5UHF - chains C and D of the 8 polymer chains in the assembly; structure by X-ray diffraction, 4.34 A resolution (low resolution: residue-level contacts below are approximate; hydrogen-bond / salt-bridge calls are withheld).

== Chain C ==
Protein: DNA-directed RNA polymerase subunit beta
Source organism: Mycobacterium tuberculosis (strain ATCC 25618 / H37Rv)
Notes: EC 2.7.7.6
UniProtKB: P9WGY9 (RPOB_MYCTU); numbering as in UniProt (aligned over 1-1178)
Chain sequence (1178 residues; numbered 1 to 1178; the number before each row is that of its first residue):
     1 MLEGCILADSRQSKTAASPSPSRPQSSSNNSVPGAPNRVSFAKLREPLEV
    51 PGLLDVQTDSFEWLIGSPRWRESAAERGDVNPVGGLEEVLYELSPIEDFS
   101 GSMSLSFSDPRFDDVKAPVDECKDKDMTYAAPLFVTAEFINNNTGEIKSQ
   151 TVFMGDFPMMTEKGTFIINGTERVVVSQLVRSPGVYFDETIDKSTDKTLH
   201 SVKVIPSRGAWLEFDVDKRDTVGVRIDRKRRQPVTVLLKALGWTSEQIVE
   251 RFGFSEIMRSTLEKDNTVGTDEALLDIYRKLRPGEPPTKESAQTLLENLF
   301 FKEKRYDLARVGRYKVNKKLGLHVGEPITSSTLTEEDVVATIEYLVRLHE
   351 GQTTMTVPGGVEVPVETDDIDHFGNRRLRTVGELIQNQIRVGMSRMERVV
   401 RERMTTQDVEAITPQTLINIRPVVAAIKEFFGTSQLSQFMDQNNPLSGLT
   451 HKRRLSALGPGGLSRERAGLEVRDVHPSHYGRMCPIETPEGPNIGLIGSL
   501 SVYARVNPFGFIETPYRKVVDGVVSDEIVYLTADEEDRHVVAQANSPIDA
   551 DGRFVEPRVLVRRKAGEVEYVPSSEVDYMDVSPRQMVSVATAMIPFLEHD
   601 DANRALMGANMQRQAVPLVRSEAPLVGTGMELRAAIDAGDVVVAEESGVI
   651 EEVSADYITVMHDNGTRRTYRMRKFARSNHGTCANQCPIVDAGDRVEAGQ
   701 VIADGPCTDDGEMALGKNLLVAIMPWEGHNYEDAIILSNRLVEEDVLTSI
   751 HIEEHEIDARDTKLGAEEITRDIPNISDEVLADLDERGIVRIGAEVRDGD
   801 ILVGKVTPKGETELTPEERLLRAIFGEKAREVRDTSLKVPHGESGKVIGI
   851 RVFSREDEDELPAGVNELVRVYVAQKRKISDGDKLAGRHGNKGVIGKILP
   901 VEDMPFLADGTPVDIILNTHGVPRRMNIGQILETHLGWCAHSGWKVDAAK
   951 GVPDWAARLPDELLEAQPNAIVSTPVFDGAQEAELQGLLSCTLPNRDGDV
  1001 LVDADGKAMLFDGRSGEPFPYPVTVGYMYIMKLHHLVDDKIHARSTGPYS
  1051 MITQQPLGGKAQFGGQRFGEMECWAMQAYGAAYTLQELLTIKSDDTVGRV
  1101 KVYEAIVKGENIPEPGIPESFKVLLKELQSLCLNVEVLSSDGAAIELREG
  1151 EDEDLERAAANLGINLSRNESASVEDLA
Not modelled in the structure: 1-27, 1154-1178
Residues lining bound ligands: 88D (N-(2-methylphenyl)-Nalpha-(selenophene-2-carbonyl)-D-phenylalaninamide): V475, H476, P477, R562, R563, G566, E567, V568

== Chain D ==
Protein: DNA-directed RNA polymerase subunit beta'
Source organism: Mycobacterium tuberculosis (strain ATCC 25618 / H37Rv)
Notes: EC 2.7.7.6
UniProtKB: P9WGY7 (RPOC_MYCTU); residue numbers follow UniProt; this construct covers 1-1316
Chain sequence (1316 residues; row label = number of the first residue in the row):
     1 MLDVNFFDELRIGLATAEDIRQWSYGEVKKPETINYRTLKPEKDGLFCEK
    51 IFGPTRDWECYCGKYKRVRFKGIICERCGVEVTRAKVRRERMGHIELAAP
   101 VTHIWYFKGVPSRLGYLLDLAPKDLEKIIYFAAYVITSVDEEMRHNELST
   151 LEAEMAVERKAVEDQRDGELEARAQKLEADLAELEAEGAKADARRKVRDG
   201 GEREMRQIRDRAQRELDRLEDIWSTFTKLAPKQLIVDENLYRELVDRYGE
   251 YFTGAMGAESIQKLIENFDIDAEAESLRDVIRNGKGQKKLRALKRLKVVA
   301 AFQQSGNSPMGMVLDAVPVIPPELRPMVQLDGGRFATSDLNDLYRRVINR
   351 NNRLKRLIDLGAPEIIVNNEKRMLQESVDALFDNGRRGRPVTGPGNRPLK
   401 SLSDLLKGKQGRFRQNLLGKRVDYSGRSVIVVGPQLKLHQCGLPKLMALE
   451 LFKPFVMKRLVDLNHAQNIKSAKRMVERQRPQVWDVLEEVIAEHPVLLNR
   501 APTLHRLGIQAFEPMLVEGKAIQLHPLVCEAFNADFDGDQMAVHLPLSAE
   551 AQAEARILMLSSNNILSPASGRPLAMPRLDMVTGLYYLTTEVPGDTGEYQ
   601 PASGDHPETGVYSSPAEAIMAADRGVLSVRAKIKVRLTQLRPPVEIEAEL
   651 FGHSGWQPGDAWMAETTLGRVMFNELLPLGYPFVNKQMHKKVQAAIINDL
   701 AERYPMIVVAQTVDKLKDAGFYWATRSGVTVSMADVLVPPRKKEILDHYE
   751 ERADKVEKQFQRGALNHDERNEALVEIWKEATDEVGQALREHYPDDNPII
   801 TIVDSGATGNFTQTRTLAGMKGLVTNPKGEFIPRPVKSSFREGLTVLEYF
   851 INTHGARKGLADTALRTADSGYLTRRLVDVSQDVIVREHDCQTERGIVVE
   901 LAERAPDGTLIRDPYIETSAYARTLGTDAVDEAGNVIVERGQDLGDPEID
   951 ALLAAGITQVKVRSVLTCATSTGVCATCYGRSMATGKLVDIGEAVGIVAA
  1001 QSIGEPGTQLTMRTFHQGGVGEDITGGLPRVQELFEARVPRGKAPIADVT
  1051 GRVRLEDGERFYKITIVPDDGGEEVVYDKISKRQRLRVFKHEDGSERVLS
  1101 DGDHVEVGQQLMEGSADPHEVLRVQGPREVQIHLVREVQEVYRAQGVSIH
  1151 DKHIEVIVRQMLRRVTIIDSGSTEFLPGSLIDRAEFEAENRRVVAEGGEP
  1201 AAGRPVLMGITKASLATDSWLSAASFQETTRVLTDAAINCRSDKLNGLKE
  1251 NVIIGKLIPAGTGINRYRNIAVQPTEEARAAAYTIPSYEDQYYSPDFGAA
  1301 TGAAVPLDDYGYSDYR
Not modelled in the structure: 1-2, 1012-1025, 1282-1316
Curated features (UniProtKB/Swiss-Prot):
  - binding site (Zn(2+)): C60, C62, C75, C78, C891, C968, C975, C978
  - binding site (Mg(2+)): D535, D537, D539
Bound ions: Zn2+ site 1: C60, C62, C75, C78; Mg2+: D535, D537, D539; Zn2+ site 2: C891, C968, C975, C978
Residues lining bound ligands: 88D (N-(2-methylphenyl)-Nalpha-(selenophene-2-carbonyl)-D-phenylalaninamide): R834, P835, L847, E848, F850, I851, H854

== Interface between chain C and chain D ==
Pairs across the interface (350; chain C residue first):
  D196(C) with K1082(D)
  L470(C) with D862(D)
  R473(C) with R857(D)
  D474(C) with R857(D)
  V475(C) with F850(D); H854(D); R857(D)
  H476(C) with F850(D)
  P477(C) with F850(D)
  Y480(C) with F850(D)
  P485(C) with T853(D); R857(D)
  I486(C) with Y849(D); T853(D)
  T488(C) with R857(D)
  I494(C) with L860(D)
  G495(C) with R857(D)
  Q543(C) with V846(D); L847(D)
  R562(C) with L847(D)
  G566(C) with R834(D)
  E567(C) with R834(D)
  V568(C) with R834(D); L847(D)
  P583(C) with V846(D)
  M586(C) with V846(D); F850(D)
  L597(C) with Y849(D)
  E598(C) with F840(D); G843(D); L844(D); Y849(D)
  H599(C) with F840(D); R841(D); G843(D)
  D600(C) with F840(D); Y849(D)
  D601(C) with F840(D); N852(D)
  A602(C) with T853(D); A856(D)
  N603(C) with A856(D); L860(D)
  A605(C) with Y849(D)
  I723(C) with T730(D); V731(D)
  M724(C) with T725(D)
  P725(C) with A724(D); T725(D); V729(D)
  W726(C) with T725(D)
  E727(C) with P434(D); F721(D); Y722(D); T725(D); R726(D)
  G728(C) with V432(D); F721(D)
  H729(C) with V432(D); P434(D)
  N730(C) with D580(D)
  Y731(C) with V432(D); P526(D); C529(D); F536(D); R578(D); L579(D); D580(D); M581(D); F721(D)
  E732(C) with D535(D); F536(D); R578(D); L579(D)
  D733(C) with F536(D)
  R760(C) with D331(D)
  R797(C) with R478(D); Q479(D)
  D798(C) with Q479(D)
  G799(C) with R478(D)
  D800(C) with R478(D)
  T812(C) with E59(D)
  E813(C) with K66(D); R67(D)
  D881(C) with A521(D)
  G882(C) with V431(D)
  K884(C) with D537(D)
  K892(C) with D537(D)
  G893(C) with F536(D)
  V894(C) with I430(D); F536(D); G538(D)
  I895(C) with V431(D)
  G896(C) with V431(D)
  K897(C) with Q435(D)
  N918(C) with D580(D)
  T919(C) with V729(D); T730(D); V731(D)
  H920(C) with L579(D); D580(D); T583(D); I802(D)
  P923(C) with Q813(D)
  R924(C) with L579(D); T808(D); Q813(D)
  M926(C) with Q813(D); T816(D); L817(D); F840(D)
  I928(C) with L817(D); F840(D)
  I931(C) with V731(D); M733(D)
  H935(C) with S732(D); M733(D)
  F977(C) with V846(D); Y849(D)
  E982(C) with M733(D); R841(D); E842(D)
  Q986(C) with M733(D)
  L989(C) with M733(D)
  D1005(C) with S732(D); A734(D)
  K1007(C) with S732(D); D735(D)
  D1012(C) with R726(D)
  S1015(C) with R726(D)
  F1019(C) with T725(D)
  P1020(C) with R726(D)
  Y1021(C) with Y587(D); R630(D); S727(D); G728(D)
  T1024(C) with T730(D); V731(D); S732(D)
  V1037(C) with V429(D); K520(D)
  D1038(C) with K520(D)
  K1040(C) with R427(D); V429(D); Q540(D)
  I1041(C) with R427(D); S428(D); M447(D); K520(D)
  H1042(C) with G426(D); R427(D); M447(D)
  A1043(C) with S425(D); G426(D); M447(D)
  R1044(C) with D423(D); Y424(D); S425(D); E450(D); L451(D)
  S1045(C) with D423(D); Y424(D); E450(D); K453(D)
  T1046(C) with Y424(D)
  Y1049(C) with D423(D)
  M1051(C) with R89(D); P326(D); V328(D)
  I1052(C) with R89(D); L324(D)
  T1053(C) with R412(D)
  Q1054(C) with R89(D)
  Q1055(C) with N416(D); K420(D); R421(D)
  P1056(C) with R421(D); D423(D)
  L1057(C) with R421(D)
  F1063(C) with E450(D)
  G1065(C) with R421(D); V422(D); S425(D)
  Q1066(C) with R421(D); V422(D); S425(D); G426(D); R427(D); H544(D)
  R1067(C) with R414(D); Q415(D); G419(D); K420(D); R421(D)
  F1068(C) with G419(D); K420(D); V422(D); I509(D); H544(D)
  G1069(C) with G419(D)
  E1070(C) with R414(D); L418(D); R875(D); K1249(D)
  M1071(C) with T503(D)
  E1072(C) with N499(D); A501(D); T503(D); I509(D)
  C1073(C) with L418(D)
  W1074(C) with T874(D); R875(D); V878(D); I997(D); Q1001(D)
  A1075(C) with T503(D); R506(D); I509(D); Q1001(D)
  M1076(C) with I509(D); M559(D)
  Q1077(C) with A994(D); I997(D); L1248(D)
  A1078(C) with R506(D); V998(D); Q1001(D)
  Y1079(C) with R506(D); L507(D); I509(D); Q510(D); M559(D); N564(D)
  G1080(C) with L558(D); G1261(D); T1262(D)
  A1081(C) with E554(D); L558(D)
  A1082(C) with E554(D); I1258(D); T1262(D); G1263(D)
  Y1083(C) with E550(D); E554(D); L1257(D); T1262(D); R1268(D)
  T1084(C) with A551(D); E554(D)
  L1085(C) with I1258(D)
  Q1086(C) with G1255(D); L1257(D)
  E1087(C) with P546(D); L547(D); S548(D); A551(D)
  L1088(C) with V422(D)
  L1089(C) with K420(D); V1252(D)
  K1092(C) with V422(D); D423(D); Y424(D); L545(D)
  S1093(C) with K420(D); R421(D)
  D1094(C) with K420(D)
  T1096(C) with K86(D)
  Y1103(C) with Y424(D); P454(D); M457(D)
  I1106(C) with P454(D); F455(D); K458(D)
  V1107(C) with P454(D); K458(D); I469(D)
  G1109(C) with K458(D)
  I1112(C) with S548(D)
  I1117(C) with D3(D)
  P1118(C) with I1254(D); G1255(D)
  E1119(C) with K86(D); R89(D)
  S1120(C) with N416(D); L417(D)
  F1121(C) with L10(D); I1253(D); I1254(D)
  V1123(C) with L324(D); R412(D)
  L1124(C) with F413(D); L417(D)
  K1126(C) with E90(D); M92(D); L324(D)
  E1127(C) with L405(D); R412(D)
  L1128(C) with L1233(D)
  Q1129(C) with W23(D); M92(D); P318(D)
  S1130(C) with P318(D); I320(D); F382(D); L402(D)
  L1131(C) with H103(D); W105(D); F382(D); L402(D); L406(D)
  C1132(C) with L14(D); A15(D); H103(D); L314(D); P318(D); F382(D)
  L1133(C) with G13(D); W105(D)
  N1134(C) with R11(D); I12(D); G13(D); A15(D); D19(D); W23(D)
  V1135(C) with L10(D); R11(D); I12(D)
  E1136(C) with L10(D); R11(D)
  V1137(C) with F7(D); E9(D); L10(D)
  L1138(C) with F7(D); D8(D); E9(D); R11(D)
  S1140(C) with D8(D)
  I1145(C) with F7(D)
  R1148(C) with K86(D); E90(D)
  E1149(C) with E90(D)
  G1150(C) with Y25(D)
  E1151(C) with Q22(D)
  D1152(C) with Q22(D); W23(D); S24(D); Y25(D)
  E1153(C) with R21(D); Q22(D); S24(D)
Also at the interface, not in a pair above, chain C (177 interface residues in all): H479, C484, E487, A734, K763, V922, L932, Q981, L985, G1006, P1022, V1023, G1058, T1090, V1102, K1108, E1114, G1116, L1125, S1139, G1142
Also at the interface, not in a pair above, chain D (183 interface residues in all): V4, N5, F6, R37, L39, V87, Y106, Y344, S403, P444, E477, L497, A534, A542, T845, A861, G871, Q882, W1220, A1237, K1256, A1260

== In short ==
177 residues of chain C and 183 residues of chain D are in contact. Compound 88D is bound between chain C and
chain D. From UniProt: 8 Zn2+-binding residues and 3 Mg2+-binding residues on chain D.
Chain C is DNA-directed RNA polymerase subunit beta and chain D is DNA-directed RNA polymerase subunit beta',
both from Mycobacterium tuberculosis (strain ATCC 25618 / H37Rv); the structure, Crystal structure of
Mycobacterium tuberculosis transcription initiation complex in complex with D-IX336, was determined by X-ray
diffraction, deposited together with 5UH5, 5UH6, 5UH8, 5UH9, 5UHA, 5UHB and 4 further entries.
